PDB entry 2K91 | solution NMR | chains A and B

Chain A:
Molecule: Insulin
Source organism: Homo sapiens
UniProt: P01308 (INS_HUMAN); residues 1-21 here correspond to UniProt positions 90-110 (UniProt number = residue number + 89)
Sequence (21 residues; row label = number of the first residue in the row):
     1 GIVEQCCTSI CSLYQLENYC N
Disulfide bonds: Cys6-Cys11

Chain B:
Molecule: Insulin
Source organism: Homo sapiens
UniProt: P01308 (INS_HUMAN); residues 1-30 here correspond to UniProt positions 25-54 (UniProt number = residue number + 24)
Sequence (30 residues; each row starts with the number of its first residue):
     1 FVNQHLCGSD LVEALYLVCG ERGAFYTKPT
Construct notes: engineered mutation Asp10 (His34 in P01308), Ala24 (Phe48 in P01308), Lys28 (Pro52 in P01308), Pro29 (Lys53 in P01308)

Chain A / chain B interface:
Cross-chain cystine bridges: Cys7(A)-Cys7(B), Cys20(A)-Cys19(B)
Pairs across the interface (21):
  Val3(A) with Leu11(B)
  Cys6(A) with Leu6(B)
  Cys7(A) with Leu6(B); Cys7(B), disulfide; Leu11(B)
  Thr8(A) with His5(B)
  Ser9(A) with Gln4(B); His5(B)
  Ile10(A) with Asn3(B); Gln4(B); His5(B)
  Cys11(A) with Phe1(B)
  Leu13(A) with Phe1(B); Val18(B)
  Leu16(A) with Leu15(B)
  Glu17(A) with Cys19(B)
  Tyr19(A) with Leu15(B)
  Cys20(A) with Leu15(B); Cys19(B), disulfide; Arg22(B); Gly23(B)
Interface residues without a listed pair, chain A (15 interface residues in all): Ile2, Ser12, Asn21
Interface residues without a listed pair, chain B (16 interface residues in all): Val2, Ala14, Ala24, Tyr26

Overview:
15 residues of chain A face 16 of chain B across their interface, with 2 disulfide bonds.
Chain A is Insulin and chain B is Insulin, both from Homo sapiens; the structure, Enhancing the activity of
insulin by stereospecific unfolding, was determined by solution NMR (same publication as 2K9R).
